PDB entry 8IOY | electron microscopy, 4.00 A resolution | chain A

Chain A:
Name: Copper-transporting ATPase 2
Organism: Homo sapiens
Notes: EC 7.2.2.8
UniProtKB: P35670 (ATP7B_HUMAN); residues 1-1465 here = UniProt positions 1-1465
Amino-acid sequence (1507 residues; numbered 1 to 1507; the number before each row is that of its first residue):
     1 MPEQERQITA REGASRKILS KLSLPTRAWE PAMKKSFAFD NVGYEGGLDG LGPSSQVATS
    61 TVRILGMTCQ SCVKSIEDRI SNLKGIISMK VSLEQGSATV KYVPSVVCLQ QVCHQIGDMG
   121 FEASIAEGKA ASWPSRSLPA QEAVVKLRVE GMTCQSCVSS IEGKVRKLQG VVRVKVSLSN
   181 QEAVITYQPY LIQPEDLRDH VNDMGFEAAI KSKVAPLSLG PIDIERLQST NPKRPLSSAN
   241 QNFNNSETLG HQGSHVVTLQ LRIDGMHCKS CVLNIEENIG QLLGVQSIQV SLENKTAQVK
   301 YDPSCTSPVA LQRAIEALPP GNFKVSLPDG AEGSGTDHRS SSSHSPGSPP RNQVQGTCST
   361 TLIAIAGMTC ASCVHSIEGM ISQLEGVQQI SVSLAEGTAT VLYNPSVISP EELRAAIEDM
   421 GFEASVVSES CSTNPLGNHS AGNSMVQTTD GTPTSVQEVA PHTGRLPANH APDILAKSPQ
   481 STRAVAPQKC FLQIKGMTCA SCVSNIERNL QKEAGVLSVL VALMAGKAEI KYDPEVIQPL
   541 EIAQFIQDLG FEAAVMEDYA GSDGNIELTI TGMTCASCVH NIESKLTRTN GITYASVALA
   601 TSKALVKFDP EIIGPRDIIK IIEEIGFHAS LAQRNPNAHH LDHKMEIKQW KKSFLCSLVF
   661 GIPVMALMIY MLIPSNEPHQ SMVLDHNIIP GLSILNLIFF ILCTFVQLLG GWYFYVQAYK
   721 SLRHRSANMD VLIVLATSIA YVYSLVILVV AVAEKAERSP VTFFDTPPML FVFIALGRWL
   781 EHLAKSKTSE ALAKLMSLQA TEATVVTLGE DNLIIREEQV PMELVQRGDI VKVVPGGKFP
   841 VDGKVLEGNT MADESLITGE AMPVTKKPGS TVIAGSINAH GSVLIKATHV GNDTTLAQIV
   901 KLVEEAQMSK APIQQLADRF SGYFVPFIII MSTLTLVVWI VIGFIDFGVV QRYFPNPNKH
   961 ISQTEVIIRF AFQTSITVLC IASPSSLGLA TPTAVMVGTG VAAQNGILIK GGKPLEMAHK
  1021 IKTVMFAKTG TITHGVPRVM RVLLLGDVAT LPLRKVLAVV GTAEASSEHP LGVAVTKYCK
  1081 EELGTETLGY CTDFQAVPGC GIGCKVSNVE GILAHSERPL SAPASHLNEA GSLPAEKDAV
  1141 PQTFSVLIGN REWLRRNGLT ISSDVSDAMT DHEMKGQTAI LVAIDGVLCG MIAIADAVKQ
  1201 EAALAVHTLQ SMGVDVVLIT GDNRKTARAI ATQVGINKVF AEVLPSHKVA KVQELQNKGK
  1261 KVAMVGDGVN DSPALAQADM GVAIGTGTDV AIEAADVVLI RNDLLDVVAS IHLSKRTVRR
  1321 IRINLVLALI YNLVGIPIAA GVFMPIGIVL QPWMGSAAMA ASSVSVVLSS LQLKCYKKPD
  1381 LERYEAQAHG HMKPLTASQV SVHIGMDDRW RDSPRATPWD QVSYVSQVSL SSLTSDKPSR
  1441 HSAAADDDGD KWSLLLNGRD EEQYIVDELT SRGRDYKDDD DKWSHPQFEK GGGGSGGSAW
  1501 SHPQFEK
Disordered / not traced: 1-561, 1116-1143, 1406-1507
Differences from the reference sequence: engineered mutation Ser983 (Cys in P35670), Ser985 (Cys in P35670), Ala1027 (Asp in P35670); expression tag (1466-1507)
Swiss-Prot annotation at these positions:
  - binding site (Cu(+)): Cys69, Cys72, Cys154, Cys157, Cys268, Cys271, Cys370, Cys373, Cys499, Cys502, Cys575, Cys578
  - binding site (Mg(2+)): Asp1267, Asp1271
  - modified residue (Phosphoserine): Ser23, Ser478, Ser481, Ser1398
  - natural variant: Asn41 (N41S: In WD), Tyr44 (Y44N: In WD; uncertain significance), Gly85 (G85V: In WD), Cys108 (C108R: In WD; uncertain significance), Arg136 (R136W: In WD; uncertain significance), Arg148 (R148W: In WD; uncertain significance), Cys157 (C157F: In WD; uncertain significance), Gly170 (G170V: In WD; uncertain significance), Ser382 (S382C: In WD; uncertain significance), Ser406 (S406A: No effect on copper transport activity), Val456 (V456L: Decreased copper transport rates), Ala486 (A486S: In WD; uncertain significance), 206 further natural variant entries in UniProt
  - mutagenesis: Ala32 (Does not affect copper-induced relocalization), Phe37 (F37A: Altered copper-induced relocalization), Phe39 (F39W/A: Altered copper-induced relocalization; F39Y: Does not affect copper-induced relocalization), Asp40 (D40A: Altered copper-induced relocalization), Asn41 (N41A: Altered copper-induced relocalization), Val42 (V42A: Altered copper-induced relocalization; V42I: Does not affect copper-induced relocalization), Gly43 (G43A: Altered copper-induced relocalization), Tyr44 (Y44F: Does not affect copper-induced relocalization; Y44W/A: Altered copper-induced relocalization), Glu45 (E45A: Altered copper-induced relocalization), Ser653 (S653F/D/E: Altered copper-induced relocalization), Thr1031 (T1031S: Decreased copper transport activity with no effect on ATPase activity), His1069 (H1069A/C: Loss of ATPase activity. Cannot form an acylphosphate intermediate during catalysis. Does not alter folding of the nucleotide-binding domain)
Residues lining bound ligands: AMP-PNP (ANP; phosphoaminophosphonic acid-adenylate ester): Lys1028, Thr1029, Ser1067, His1069, Leu1071, Gly1072, Gly1099, Cys1100, Gly1101, Ile1102, Ile1148, Gly1149, Asn1150, Ile1180, Ile1219, Thr1220, Gly1221, Asp1222, Pro1245, Asn1270
Reported in the primary citation:
  - binding site for AMP-PNP: His1069
  - disease-associated variants - H1069Q: decreased binding to ATP (proposed by the authors, not directly observed)
  - mutagenesis - D1027A: decreased catalytic activity
  - mutagenesis - C575A, C578A, M729A, C980A, M1359A: decreased catalytic activity on copper
  - mutagenesis - M1359A: unchanged expression
  - mutagenesis - M1359A: decreased catalytic activity on cisplatin
  - mutagenesis - C575A, C578A, M729A, C980A: unchanged catalytic activity on cisplatin
  - disease-associated variants - R778L: decreased catalytic activity (citing earlier work)
  - disease-associated variants - C980Y: decreased catalytic activity on copper (proposed by the authors, not directly observed)
  - disease-associated variants - G591D, R616Q, R616W, L708P, G710S, G711R, H1069Q (citing earlier work)

Overview:
Bound to chain A: AMP-PNP. Curated annotation (UniProt) lists 12 Cu+-binding residues, Mg2+-binding residues
Asp1267 and Asp1271 and 12 mutagenesis sites. The paper reports a binding site for AMP-PNP at His1069; C575A,
C578A and M729A, among others, reduce catalytic activity on copper; 9 substitutions were tested in all.
Chain A is Copper-transporting ATPase 2 (Homo sapiens); the structure, Structure of ATP7B C983S/C985S/D1027A
mutant with AMP-PNP, was determined by electron microscopy (same publication as 7XUM, 7XUK, 7XUN and 7XUO).
